8VAP - chains E and G of the 7 polymer chains in the assembly; structure by electron microscopy, 3.00 A resolution.

== Chain E ==
Protein: DNA polymerase III subunit delta'
Organism: Escherichia coli
UniProtKB: P28631 (HOLB_ECOLI); residue numbers follow UniProt; this construct covers 1-334
Amino-acid sequence (337 residues; row label = number of the first residue in the row; numbers below 1 keep their minus sign (Gly-2 is residue -2)):
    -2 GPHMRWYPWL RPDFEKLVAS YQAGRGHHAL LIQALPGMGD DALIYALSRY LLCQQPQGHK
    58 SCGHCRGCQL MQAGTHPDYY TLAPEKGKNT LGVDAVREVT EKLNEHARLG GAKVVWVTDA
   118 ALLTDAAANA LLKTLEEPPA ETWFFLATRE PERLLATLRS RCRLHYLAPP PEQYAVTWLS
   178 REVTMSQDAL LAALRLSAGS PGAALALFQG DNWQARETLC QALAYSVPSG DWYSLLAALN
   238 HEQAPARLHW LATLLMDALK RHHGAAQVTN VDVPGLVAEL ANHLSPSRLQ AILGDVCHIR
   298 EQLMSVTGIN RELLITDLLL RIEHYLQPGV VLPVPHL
Unresolved in the structure: -2 to 0
Construct notes: expression tag (-2 to 0)
Bound ions: Zn2+: Cys50, Cys59, Cys62, Cys65
Residues lining bound ligands: ADP / beryllium trifluoride: Glu133, Thr154, Arg158
From the paper describing this entry:
  - mutagenesis - K130A: decreased catalytic activity

== Chain G ==
Protein: Beta sliding clamp
Organism: Escherichia coli
UniProtKB: P0A988 (DPO3B_ECOLI); residue numbers follow UniProt; this construct covers 1-366
Amino-acid sequence (369 residues; each row starts with the number of its first residue; numbers below 1 keep their minus sign (Gly-2 is residue -2)):
    -2 GPHMKFTVER EHLLKPLQQV SGPLGGRPTL PILGNLLLQV ADGTLSLTGT DLEMEMVARV
    58 ALVQPHEPGA TTVPARKFFD ICRGLPEGAE IAVQLEGERM LVRSGRSRFS LSTLPAADFP
   118 NLDDWQSEVE FTLPQATMKR LIEATQFSMA HQDVRYYLNG MLFETEGEEL RTVATDGHRL
   178 AVCSMPIGQS LPSHSVIVPR KGVIELMRML DGGDNPLRVQ IGSNNIRAHV GDFIFTSKLV
   238 DGRFPDYRRV LPKNPDKHLE AGCDLLKQAF ARAAILSNEK FRGVRLYVSE NQLKITANNP
   298 EQEEAEEILD VTYSGAEMEI GFNVSYVLDV LNALKCENVR MMLTDSVSSV QIEDAASQSA
   358 AYVVMPMRL
Unresolved in the structure: -2 to 118
Construct notes: expression tag (-2 to 0)
UniProt features mapped onto this chain:
  - binding site (DNA): Arg24, Arg73, Gln149, Tyr153, Tyr154

== Chain E / chain G interface ==
Pairs across the interface (17; chain E residue first):
  Arg63(E) - Leu119(G)
  Asn101(E) - Tyr153(G)
  Asn101(E) - Asp238(G)  hydrogen bond (backbone-backbone)
  Glu102(E) - Lys235(G)  salt bridge
  Glu102(E) - Leu236(G)
  His103(E) - Asn221(G)  hydrogen bond
  His103(E) - Lys235(G)  hydrogen bond (backbone-side chain)
  His103(E) - Leu236(G)  hydrogen bond (backbone-backbone)
  His103(E) - Val237(G)
  His103(E) - Asp238(G)  salt bridge
  Ala104(E) - Asn221(G)
  Arg105(E) - Leu119(G)
  Arg105(E) - Asn222(G)
  Arg105(E) - Lys235(G)
  Leu106(E) - Leu119(G)  hydrophobic
  Gly107(E) - Asn221(G)
  Pro136(E) - Asp238(G)
Also at the interface, not in a pair above, chain E (11 interface residues in all): Lys110, Ala137
Also at the interface, not in a pair above, chain G (11 interface residues in all): Trp122, Pro196, Ser220

== In short ==
Chain E and chain G each contribute 11 residues to their interface; the contacts include 4 hydrogen bonds and
2 salt bridges. Polar pairs include Glu102(E)-Lys235(G), His103(E)-Asp238(G) and His103(E)-Asn221(G). Ligands
of chain E: ADP / beryllium trifluoride. From UniProt: 5 DNA-binding residues on chain G. The paper reports
that K130A of chain E reduces catalytic activity.
Here chain E is DNA polymerase III subunit delta' and chain G is Beta sliding clamp, both from Escherichia
coli. Entry 8VAP (Structure of the E. coli clamp loader bound to the beta clamp in a Fully-Open conformation)
was determined by electron microscopy (same publication as 8VAL, 8VAM, 8VAN, 8VAQ, 8VAR, 8VAS and 8VAT).
